5B5G - chains A and B of the 4 polymer chains in the assembly; structure by X-ray diffraction, 1.50 A resolution.

Chain A (and B):
Molecule: Streptavidin
Source organism: Streptomyces avidinii
Notes: chain B of this document is another copy of the same molecule, construct and numbering; everything in this record applies to it too
UniProt: P22629 (SAV_STRAV); residues 16-135 here correspond to UniProt positions 40-159 (UniProt number = residue number + 24)
Chain sequence (120 residues; each row starts with the number of its first residue):
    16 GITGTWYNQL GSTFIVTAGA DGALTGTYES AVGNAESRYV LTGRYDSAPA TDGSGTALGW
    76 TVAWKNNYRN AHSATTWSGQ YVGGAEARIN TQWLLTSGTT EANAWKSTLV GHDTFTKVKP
Residues lining bound ligands:
  - sulfite ion (SO3), molecule 1: Ser45, Val47, Gly48, Asn49, Ala50, Trp79, Ala86, Ser88, Leu110
  - sulfite ion (SO3), molecule 2: Val47, Trp79, Thr90, Trp92, Trp108, Leu110, Asp128
  - sulfite ion (SO3), molecule 3: Trp108, Val125, Gly126, His127
  - sulfite ion (SO3), molecule 4: Ala119, Trp120, Ser122, Thr123
Swiss-Prot annotation at these positions:
  - motif: Arg59 to Asp61 (Cell attachment site)
  - binding site (biotin): Tyr43, Tyr54, Trp92, Trp108, Trp120

Chain A / chain B interface:
Pairs across the interface - 7 pairs, chain A then chain B:
  Gln107(A) - Val125(B)  hydrogen bond (side chain-backbone)
  Gln107(A) - Gly126(B)  hydrogen bond (side chain-backbone)
  Gln107(A) - His127(B)
  Val125(A) - Gln107(B)  hydrogen bond (backbone-side chain)
  Gly126(A) - Gln107(B)
  His127(A) - Gln107(B)
  His127(A) - His127(B)

Overview:
The chain A/chain B interface involves 4 residues from each chain; the contacts include 3 hydrogen bonds.
Polar pairs include Gln107(A)-Val125(B) and Gln107(A)-Gly126(B). Ligands of chain A: 4 copies of sulfite ion.
Curated annotation (UniProt) lists 5 biotin-binding residues on chain A.
Chain A and chain B are both Streptavidin (Streptomyces avidinii); the structure, Crystal structure of
ALiS4-Streptavidin complex, was determined by X-ray diffraction, deposited together with 5B5F.
